8CAI - chains A and R of the 15 polymer chains in the assembly; structure by electron microscopy, 2.08 A resolution.

[Chain A]
Molecule: 16S rRNA
Organism: Escherichia coli BW25113
Sequence (1540 nucleotides; row label = number of the first residue in the row):
     1 AAAUUGAAGAGUUUGAUCAUGGCUCAGAUUGAACGCUGGCGGCAGGCCUA
    51 ACACAUGCAAGUCGAACGGUAACAGGAAGAAGCUUGCUUCUUUGCUGACG
   101 AGUGGCGGACGGGUGAGUAAUGUCUGGGAAACUGCCUGAUGGAGGGGGAU
   151 AACUACUGGAAACGGUAGCUAAUACCGCAUAACGUCGCAAGACCAAAGAG
   201 GGGGACCUUCGGGCCUCUUGCCAUCGGAUGUGCCCAGAUGGGAUUAGCUA
   251 GUAGGUGGGGUAACGGCUCACCUAGGCGACGAUCCCUAGCUGGUCUGAGA
   301 GGAUGACCAGCCACACUGGAACUGAGACACGGUCCAGACUCCUACGGGAG
   351 GCAGCAGUGGGGAAUAUUGCACAAUGGGCGCAAGCCUGAUGCAGCCAUGC
   401 CGCGUGUAUGAAGAAGGCCUUCGGGUUGUAAAGUACUUUCAGCGGGGAGG
   451 AAGGGAGUAAAGUUAAUACCUUUGCUCAUUGACGUUACCCGCAGAAGAAG
   501 CACCGGCUAACUCCGUGCCAGCAGCCXCGGUAAUACGGAGGGUGCAAGCG
   551 UUAAUCGGAAUUACUGGGCGUAAAGCGCACGCAGGCGGUUUGUUAAGUCA
   601 GAUGUGAAAUCCCCGGGCUCAACCUGGGAACUGCAUCUGAUACUGGCAAG
   651 CUUGAGUCUCGUAGAGGGGGGUAGAAUUCCAGGUGUAGCGGUGAAAUGCG
   701 UAGAGAUCUGGAGGAAUACCGGUGGCGAAGGCGGCCCCCUGGACGAAGAC
   751 UGACGCUCAGGUGCGAAAGCGUGGGGAGCAAACAGGAUUAGAUACCCUGG
   801 UAGUCCACGCCGUAAACGAUGUCGACUUGGAGGUUGUGCCCUUGAGGCGU
   851 GGCUUCCGGAGCUAACGCGUUAAGUCGACCGCCUGGGGAGUACGGCCGCA
   901 AGGUUAAAACUCAAAUGAAUUGACGGGGGCCCGCACAAGCGGUGGAGCAU
   951 GUGGUUUAAUUCGAUGXAACGCGAAGAACCUUACCUGGUCUUGACAUCCA
  1001 CGGAAGUUUUCAGAGAUGAGAAUGUGCCUUCGGGAACCGUGAGACAGGUG
  1051 CUGCAUGGCUGUCGUCAGCUCGUGUUGUGAAAUGUUGGGUUAAGUCCCGC
  1101 AACGAGCGCAACCCUUAUCCUUUGUUGCCAGCGGUCCGGCCGGGAACUCA
  1151 AAGGAGACUGCCAGUGAUAAACUGGAGGAAGGUGGGGAUGACGUCAAGUC
  1201 AUCAUGGCCCUUACGACCAGGGCUACACACGUGCUACAAUGGCGCAUACA
  1251 AAGAGAAGCGACCUCGCGAGAGCAAGCGGACCUCAUAAAGUGCGUCGUAG
  1301 UCCGGAUUGGAGUCUGCAACUCGACUCCAUGAAGUCGGAAUCGCUAGUAA
  1351 UCGUGGAUCAGAAUGCCACGGUGAAUACGUUCCCGGGCCUUGUACACACC
  1401 GCCCGUXACACCAUGGGAGUGGGUUGCAAAAGAAGUAGGUAGCUUAACCU
  1451 UCGGGAGGGCGCUUACCACUUUGUGAUUCAUGACUGGGGUGAAGUCGUAA
  1501 CAAGGUAACCGUAGGGGAACCUGCGGUUGGAUCACCUCCU
Not modelled in the structure: 1, 77-91, 201-216, 838-849, 934-1052, 1110-1189, 1199-1204, 1209-1379, 1535-1540
Modified positions: PSU (pseudouridine-5'-monophosphate) at position 516, G7M (N7-methyl-guanosine-5'-monophosphate) at position 527, 2MG (2N-methylguanosine-5'-monophosphate) at position 966, 5MC (5-methylcytidine-5'-monophosphate) at position 967, 2MG (2N-methylguanosine-5'-monophosphate) at position 1207, 4OC (4n,o2'-methylcytidine-5'-monophosphate) at position 1402, 5MC (5-methylcytidine-5'-monophosphate) at position 1407, UR3 (3-methyluridine-5'-monophoshate) at position 1498, 2MG (2N-methylguanosine-5'-monophosphate) at position 1516, MA6 (6N-dimethyladenosine-5'-monophoshate) at position 1518, MA6 (6N-dimethyladenosine-5'-monophoshate) at position 1519
Ion coordination: K+ site 1: G11, U12, G21, G22; Mg2+ site 1 near G21 (its only coordinating residue here); Mg2+ site 2: A59, U387; K+ site 2: G61, U62, G104, G105; Mg2+ site 3 near G100 (its only coordinating residue here); K+ site 3: G107, G324, G326; Mg2+ site 4: A109, G331; Mg2+ site 5 near G111 (its only coordinating residue here); K+ site 4: G115, A116, G117, G289; Mg2+ site 6: A116, G117, G289; Mg2+ site 7: A174, C175; Mg2+ site 8: U180, A195; 22 more K+ sites not listed; 33 more Mg2+ sites not listed
Residues lining bound ligands:
  - hydrated form of streptomycin (5I0; [(2S,3S,4S,5R,6S)-2-[(2R,3R,4R,5S)-2-[(1R,2S,3R,4R,5S,6R)-2,4-bis[[azaniumylidene(azanyl)methyl]amino]-3,5,6-tris(oxidanyl)cyclohexyl]oxy-4-[bis(oxidanyl)methyl]-5-methyl-4-oxidanyl-oxolan-3-yl]oxy-6-(hydroxymethyl)-4,5-bis(oxidanyl)oxan-3-yl]-methyl-azanium): U12, U13, U14, C526, G7M_527, C912, A913, A914, A915, U1490, G1491
  - hygromycin b variant (HY0), molecule 1: C658, U659, C660, G661, U662, A663, G664, G666, U740, G741, G742, A743
  - hygromycin b variant (HY0), molecule 2: G670, G671, U672, A673, G674, A715, A716, U717, G734, C735, C736
  - hygromycin b variant (HY0), molecule 3: C1403, C1404, G1405, U1406, 5MC_1407, A1492, G1494, U1495, C1496, G1497, UR3_1498
  - spectinomycin (SCM): C1063, G1064, C1066, G1068, C1069, A1191, C1192, G1193, U1194, G1386, G1387, C1388
Reported in the primary citation:
  - K+ coordination: G1497

[Chain R]
Protein: Small ribosomal subunit protein bS18
Organism: Escherichia coli BW25113
UniProt: P0A7T7 (RS18_ECOLI); residue numbers follow UniProt; this construct covers 1-75
Amino-acid sequence (75 residues; row label = number of the first residue in the row):
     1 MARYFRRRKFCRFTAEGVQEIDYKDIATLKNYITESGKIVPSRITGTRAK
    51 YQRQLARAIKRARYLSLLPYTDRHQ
Not modelled in the structure: 1-20, 75
UniProt features mapped onto this chain:
  - modified residue: Ala2 (N-acetylalanine)

[Chain A / chain R interface]
Residue-residue contacts - 34 pairs, chain A then chain R:
  A663(A) - Lys50(R)  salt bridge to the phosphate
  A663(A) - Arg53(R)  hydrogen bond to the phosphate
  G664(A) - Arg53(R)  salt bridge to the phosphate
  G664(A) - Arg57(R)  salt bridge to the phosphate
  U672(A) - Tyr64(R)  sugar contact
  A673(A) - Tyr64(R)  sugar contact
  A673(A) - Tyr70(R)  hydrogen bond to the sugar
  G674(A) - Tyr70(R)  sugar contact
  G674(A) - His74(R)  hydrogen bond to the phosphate
  A675(A) - Thr71(R)  sugar contact
  A675(A) - His74(R)  salt bridge to the phosphate
  A718(A) - Lys38(R)  base contact
  A718(A) - Arg63(R)  base contact
  A718(A) - Tyr70(R)  hydrogen bond to the base
  C719(A) - Lys38(R)  base contact
  C719(A) - Ile39(R)  hydrogen bond to the sugar
  C719(A) - Lys60(R)  base contact
  C719(A) - Arg63(R)  hydrogen bond to the base
  C720(A) - Ile39(R)  sugar contact
  C720(A) - Pro41(R)  phosphate contact
  C720(A) - Gln52(R)  hydrogen bond to the phosphate
  C720(A) - Ala56(R)  sugar contact
  C720(A) - Lys60(R)  hydrogen bond to the base
  G721(A) - Pro41(R)  phosphate contact
  G721(A) - Ser42(R)  hydrogen bond to the phosphate
  G721(A) - Gln52(R)  phosphate contact
  G734(A) - Lys60(R)  sugar contact
  C735(A) - Lys60(R)  sugar contact
  C735(A) - Arg61(R)  phosphate contact
  C736(A) - Arg61(R)  salt bridge to the phosphate
  U834(A) - Ala49(R)  phosphate contact
  U835(A) - Lys50(R)  phosphate contact
  U835(A) - Arg53(R)  salt bridge to the phosphate
  G836(A) - Lys50(R)  salt bridge to the phosphate
Interface residues without a listed pair, chain A (19 interface residues in all): U662, A665, A676
Interface residues without a listed pair, chain R (20 interface residues in all): Val40, Arg43, Arg73

[Overview]
Chain A and chain R form an interface of 19 and 20 residues respectively, with 9 hydrogen bonds and 7 salt
bridges. Polar pairs include A718(A)-Tyr70(R), C719(A)-Arg63(R) and C720(A)-Lys60(R). Bound to chain A: 3
copies of hygromycin b variant, hydrated form of streptomycin and spectinomycin. From the paper: K+
coordination by G1497(A).
Chain A is 16S rRNA and chain R is Small ribosomal subunit protein bS18, both from Escherichia coli BW25113;
the structure, Streptomycin and Hygromycin B bound to the 30S body, was determined by electron microscopy
(same publication as 8CA7, 8CEP, 8CF1, 8CF8, 8CGI, 8CGJ, 8CGR and 8CGU).
